Entry 8IEY (X-ray diffraction, 2.00 A resolution); this record covers chains A and B.

Chain A:
Molecule: tRNA N6-adenosine threonylcarbamoyltransferase
Organism: Aquifex aeolicus
Notes: EC 2.3.1.234
UniProtKB: O66986 (TSAD_AQUAE); residues 1-335 here = UniProt positions 1-335
Chain sequence (335 residues; row label = number of the first residue in the row):
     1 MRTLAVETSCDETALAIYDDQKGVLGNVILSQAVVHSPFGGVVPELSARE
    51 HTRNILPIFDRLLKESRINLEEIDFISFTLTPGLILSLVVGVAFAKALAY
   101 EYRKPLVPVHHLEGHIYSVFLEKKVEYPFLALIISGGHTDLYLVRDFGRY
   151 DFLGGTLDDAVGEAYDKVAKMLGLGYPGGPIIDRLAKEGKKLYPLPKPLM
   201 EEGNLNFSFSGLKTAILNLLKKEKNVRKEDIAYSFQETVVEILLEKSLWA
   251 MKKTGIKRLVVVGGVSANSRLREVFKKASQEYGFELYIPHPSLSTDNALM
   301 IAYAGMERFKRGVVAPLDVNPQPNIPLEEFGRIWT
Not modelled in the structure: 220-225
Modified / non-standard residues: Cys10 (S-hydroxycysteine; CSO)
UniProt features mapped onto this chain:
  - binding site (Fe cation): His111, His115, Asp296
  - binding site (substrate): Ile133 to Gly137, Asp166, Gly179, Asp183, Asn268
Metal / ion sites: Fe ion: His111, His115, Asp296
From the paper describing this entry:
  - Fe ion coordination: His111, His115, Asp296
  - post-translational modification sites: Cys10
  - catalytic residues: Cys10

Chain B:
Molecule: Gcp-like domain-containing protein
Organism: Aquifex aeolicus
UniProtKB: O66494 (O66494_AQUAE); numbering as in UniProt (aligned over 1-200)
Chain sequence (200 residues; numbered 1 to 200; the number before each row is that of its first residue):
     1 MKILSIDTSFSFINFSVIEEEKVTFLHYLKSNKKTLELLPKIFEELCIRP
    51 ENFDAFAVSVGVGYLTSLRIGVTFVKTWAYTLGKPVVSYKNLELLAKKTP
   101 VPFPKIPYLKVGSNVFYQIFEESSSSEVKVFKGEELRGYGISLKEFEDIK
   151 LGEKQFFHDIFPFSAYGGIYAYEFLKENPEGENVFEIEPIYVKPPYHVKD
Not modelled in the structure: 196-200
From the paper describing this entry:
  - self-association interface (contacts with another copy of this molecule): Glu21, Lys22, Val23, Thr24, Phe25, Leu26, His27, Tyr28, Leu29, Lys30, Lys98, Asp159, Ile160, Tyr166

Interface between chain A and chain B:
Contacting residue pairs - 62 pairs, chain A then chain B:
  Glu45(A) - Leu65(B)
  Glu45(A) - Arg69(B)  salt bridge
  Glu45(A) - Tyr191(B)
  Glu45(A) - Pro195(B)
  Leu46(A) - Pro195(B)  hydrophobic
  Ala48(A) - Arg69(B)
  Arg49(A) - Arg69(B)
  Arg49(A) - Tyr191(B)
  Arg49(A) - Lys193(B)  hydrogen bond (side chain-backbone)
  Arg49(A) - Pro194(B)
  Arg49(A) - Pro195(B)
  Thr52(A) - Arg69(B)
  Thr52(A) - Lys76(B)  hydrogen bond (backbone-side chain)
  Thr52(A) - Glu188(B)
  Arg53(A) - Glu188(B)
  Leu56(A) - Lys76(B)
  Leu56(A) - Tyr80(B)  hydrophobic
  Leu56(A) - Val184(B)  hydrophobic
  Leu56(A) - Phe185(B)
  Pro57(A) - Phe185(B)
  Phe59(A) - Tyr80(B)  hydrophobic
  Phe59(A) - Thr81(B)
  Asp60(A) - Tyr80(B)  hydrogen bond
  Leu63(A) - Tyr80(B)
  Leu86(A) - Thr66(B)
  Val89(A) - Leu36(B)  hydrophobic
  Val89(A) - Thr66(B)
  Val89(A) - Ile70(B)  hydrophobic
  Val90(A) - Thr73(B)
  Val92(A) - Leu36(B)  hydrophobic
  Ala93(A) - Leu36(B)  hydrophobic
  Ala93(A) - Phe74(B)
  Phe94(A) - Thr73(B)
  Phe94(A) - Thr77(B)
  Lys96(A) - Leu36(B)  hydrogen bond (side chain-backbone)
  Lys96(A) - Leu39(B)  hydrogen bond (side chain-backbone)
  Lys96(A) - Pro40(B)
  Ala97(A) - Phe74(B)  hydrophobic
  Ala97(A) - Trp78(B)  hydrogen bond (backbone-side chain)
  Leu98(A) - Thr77(B)
  Tyr100(A) - Pro40(B)  hydrophobic
  Tyr100(A) - Phe43(B)  hydrogen bond (side chain-backbone)
  Tyr100(A) - Glu44(B)  hydrogen bond (side chain-backbone)
  Tyr100(A) - Ile48(B)  hydrogen bond (side chain-backbone)
  Tyr100(A) - Arg49(B)  hydrogen bond (backbone-side chain)
  Tyr100(A) - Pro50(B)
  Tyr100(A) - Trp78(B)  hydrophobic
  Glu101(A) - Arg49(B)  hydrogen bond (backbone-side chain)
  Glu101(A) - Trp78(B)
  Glu101(A) - Thr81(B)  hydrogen bond
  Glu101(A) - Leu82(B)
  Tyr102(A) - Thr81(B)
  Arg103(A) - Arg49(B)
  Arg103(A) - Glu51(B)  salt bridge
  Leu317(A) - Pro40(B)
  Leu317(A) - Glu44(B)
  Asp318(A) - Leu36(B)
  Asp318(A) - Glu37(B)
  Val319(A) - Leu36(B)
  Asn320(A) - Leu36(B)
  Asn320(A) - Glu37(B)
  Pro321(A) - Leu36(B)
Also at the interface, not in a pair above, chain A (30 interface residues in all): Val43
Also at the interface, not in a pair above, chain B (31 interface residues in all): Lys34, Lys41
From the paper, about this interface:
  - interface residues, chain A: Ser31(A)

Overview:
30 residues of chain A and 31 residues of chain B are in contact, with 12 hydrogen bonds and 2 salt bridges.
Among the polar pairs are Glu45(A)-Arg69(B), Arg103(A)-Glu51(B) and Arg49(A)-Lys193(B). UniProt lists 3 Fe
cation-binding residues and 9 substrate-binding residues on chain A. The paper reports the catalytic residue
Cys10(A); the interface residue Ser31(A).
Here chain A is tRNA N6-adenosine threonylcarbamoyltransferase and chain B is Gcp-like domain-containing
protein, both from Aquifex aeolicus. Entry 8IEY (Aquifex aeolicus TsaD-TsaB) was determined by X-ray
diffraction together with 8IFX from the same study.
